Entry 5KWE (X-ray diffraction, 1.68 A resolution); this record covers chains A and D of the 4 polymer chains in the assembly.

[Chain A (and D)]
Molecule: Halohydrin dehalogenase
From: Rhizobium radiobacter
Notes: chain D of this document is another copy of the same molecule, construct and numbering; everything in this record applies to it too
UniProt: Q93D82 (Q93D82_RHIRD); residue numbers follow UniProt; this construct covers 3-254
Chain sequence (271 residues; each row starts with the number of its first residue; numbers below 1 keep their minus sign (Met-16 is residue -16)):
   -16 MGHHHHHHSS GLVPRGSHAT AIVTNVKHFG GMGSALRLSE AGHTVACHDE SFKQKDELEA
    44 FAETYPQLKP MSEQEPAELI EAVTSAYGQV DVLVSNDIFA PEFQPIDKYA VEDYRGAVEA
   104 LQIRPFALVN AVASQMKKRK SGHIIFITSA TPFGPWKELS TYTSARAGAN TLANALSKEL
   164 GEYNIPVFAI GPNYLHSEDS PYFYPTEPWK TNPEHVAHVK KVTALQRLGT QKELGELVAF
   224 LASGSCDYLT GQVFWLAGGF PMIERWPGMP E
Unresolved in the structure: -16 to -1
Sequence notes: initiating methionine (-16); expression tag (-15 to 2); engineered mutation Asn153 (Cys in Q93D82)
Metal / ion sites: Na+ near Ser55 (its only coordinating residue here)
What the authors report for this chain:
  - mutagenesis - A29L, D39K, E42M, A45H, T47K, E58Q, A60R, E61K, E61Q, E64A, E64Q, E64R, S68R, Q87R, A93K, A93N, A93T, G99A, T134V, C153N (+13 degC), N157H, A158V, E190T, E197K, V199I, V199K, V236I, E247P: increased stability
  - mutagenesis - W249F (9-fold): increased catalytic activity on (R)-2
  - mutagenesis - T134A: increased catalytic activity on 1,2-epoxybutane

[Chain A / chain D interface]
Pairs across the interface - 73 pairs, chain A then chain D:
  Pro88(A) with Lys120(D); Glu162(D)
  Ile89(A) with Phe109(D), hydrophobic; Val112(D), hydrophobic; Asn113(D), hydrogen bond (backbone-side chain); Ala116(D), hydrophobic; Leu159(D), hydrophobic; Glu162(D), hydrogen bond (backbone-side chain)
  Asp90(A) with Asn113(D); Ser117(D); Lys120(D), salt bridge
  Tyr92(A) with Phe109(D), hydrophobic; Asn113(D), hydrogen bond (backbone-side chain)
  Val94(A) with Ile106(D), hydrophobic; Ala110(D), hydrophobic; Asn113(D)
  Tyr97(A) with Gln105(D), hydrogen bond; Ile106(D), hydrophobic; Phe109(D), hydrophobic
  Arg98(A) with Glu102(D), salt bridge; Ile106(D)
  Val101(A) with Val101(D), hydrophobic; Gln105(D)
  Glu102(A) with Arg98(D), salt bridge
  Gln105(A) with Tyr97(D), hydrogen bond; Val101(D); Gln105(D), hydrogen bond
  Ile106(A) with Val94(D), hydrophobic; Tyr97(D), hydrophobic; Arg98(D)
  Phe109(A) with Ile89(D), hydrophobic; Tyr92(D), hydrophobic; Tyr97(D), hydrophobic; Ser143(D); Thr144(D)
  Ala110(A) with Val94(D), hydrophobic
  Val112(A) with Ile89(D), hydrophobic
  Asn113(A) with Ile89(D), hydrogen bond (side chain-backbone); Asp90(D); Tyr92(D), hydrogen bond (side chain-backbone); Val94(D)
  Ala116(A) with Ile89(D), hydrophobic
  Ser117(A) with Asp90(D)
  Lys120(A) with Pro88(D); Asp90(D), salt bridge
  Pro138(A) with Asn157(D)
  Lys140(A) with Lys161(D); Glu162(D); Glu165(D), salt bridge
  Glu141(A) with Glu162(D)
  Ser143(A) with Phe109(D); Leu155(D); Leu159(D)
  Thr144(A) with Phe109(D)
  Thr146(A) with Thr154(D)
  Ser147(A) with Gly151(D); Thr154(D); Leu155(D)
  Ala150(A) with Thr154(D)
  Gly151(A) with Ser147(D)
  Thr154(A) with Thr146(D); Ser147(D); Ala150(D)
  Leu155(A) with Ser143(D); Ser147(D)
  Asn157(A) with Pro138(D)
  Leu159(A) with Ile89(D), hydrophobic
  Lys161(A) with Lys140(D)
  Glu162(A) with Pro88(D); Ile89(D), hydrogen bond (side chain-backbone); Lys140(D); Glu141(D)
  Glu165(A) with Lys140(D), salt bridge
Interface residues without a listed pair, chain A (40 interface residues in all): Gln87, Lys91, Ala93, Pro135, Ala158, Leu163
Interface residues without a listed pair, chain D (40 interface residues in all): Gln87, Lys91, Ala93, Pro135, Ala158, Leu163

[In short]
Chain A and chain D each contribute 40 residues to their interface, with 9 hydrogen bonds and 6 salt bridges.
Among the polar pairs are Asp90(A)-Lys120(D), Arg98(A)-Glu102(D) and Lys140(A)-Glu165(D). From the paper:
A29L, D39K and E42M of chain A, among others, increase stability; W249F of chain A increases catalytic
activity on (R)-2; 30 substitutions were tested in all.
Both chains are Halohydrin dehalogenase (Rhizobium radiobacter). Entry 5KWE (Thermostable mutant of halohydrin
dehalogenase HheC - C153N) was determined by X-ray diffraction, deposited together with 5KVC.
